Entry 9D0T (electron microscopy, 2.84 A resolution); this record covers chains A and G of the 12 polymer chains in the assembly.

== Chain A ==
Protein: Proteasome subunit alpha type-1
Organism: Saccharomyces cerevisiae
UniProt: P21243 (PSA1_YEAST); residues 1-252 here = UniProt positions 1-252
Sequence (252 residues; each row starts with the number of its first residue):
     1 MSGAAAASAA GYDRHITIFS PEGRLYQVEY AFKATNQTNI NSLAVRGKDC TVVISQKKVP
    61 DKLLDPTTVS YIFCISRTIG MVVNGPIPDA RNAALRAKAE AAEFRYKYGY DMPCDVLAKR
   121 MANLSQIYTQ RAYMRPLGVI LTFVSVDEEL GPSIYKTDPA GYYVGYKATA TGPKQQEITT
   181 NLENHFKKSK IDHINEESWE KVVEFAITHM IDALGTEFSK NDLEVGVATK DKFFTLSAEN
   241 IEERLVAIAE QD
Unresolved in the structure: 1-8

== Chain G ==
Protein: Probable proteasome subunit alpha type-7
Organism: Saccharomyces cerevisiae
UniProt: P21242 (PSA7_YEAST); residues 1-288 here = UniProt positions 1-288
Sequence (288 residues; numbered 1 to 288; the number before each row is that of its first residue):
     1 MTSIGTGYDL SNSVFSPDGR NFQVEYAVKA VENGTTSIGI KCNDGVVFAV EKLITSKLLV
    61 PQKNVKIQVV DRHIGCVYSG LIPDGRHLVN RGREEAASFK KLYKTPIPIP AFADRLGQYV
   121 QAHTLYNSVR PFGVSTIFGG VDKNGAHLYM LEPSGSYWGY KGAATGKGRQ SAKAELEKLV
   181 DHHPEGLSAR EAVKQAAKII YLAHEDNKEK DFELEISWCS LSETNGLHKF VKGDLLQEAI
   241 DFAQKEINGD DDEDEDDSDN VMSSDDENAP VATNANATTD QEGDIHLE
Unresolved in the structure: 1-3, 251-288
Swiss-Prot annotation at these positions:
  - modified residue: Thr-2 (N-acetylthreonine)

== How chain A and chain G interact ==
Residue-residue contacts - 54 pairs, chain A then chain G:
  Ala-9(A) / Ile-4(G)
  Ala-9(A) / Gly-5(G)
  His-15(A) / Gly-7(G)
  His-15(A) / Tyr-8(G)
  His-15(A) / Val-14(G)
  Gln-27(A) / Ser-13(G)
  Gln-27(A) / Val-14(G)
  Gln-27(A) / Phe-15(G)
  Tyr-30(A) / Phe-15(G)
  Tyr-30(A) / Ser-16(G)
  Tyr-30(A) / Pro-17(G)
  Tyr-30(A) / Gly-19(G)
  Ala-31(A) / Phe-15(G)  hydrophobic
  Lys-33(A) / Asp-18(G)
  Ala-34(A) / Phe-15(G)  hydrophobic
  Ala-34(A) / Gly-19(G)
  Gln-37(A) / Gly-19(G)
  Lys-62(A) / Lys-161(G)  hydrogen bond (backbone-side chain)
  Lys-62(A) / Asp-181(G)  salt bridge
  Leu-63(A) / Tyr-160(G)
  Leu-63(A) / Lys-161(G)  hydrogen bond (backbone-backbone)
  Leu-63(A) / Gly-162(G)
  Leu-63(A) / Leu-176(G)  hydrophobic
  Leu-63(A) / Glu-177(G)
  Leu-64(A) / Trp-158(G)  hydrophobic
  Leu-64(A) / Gly-159(G)
  Leu-64(A) / Tyr-160(G)  hydrophobic
  Leu-64(A) / Lys-161(G)
  Asp-65(A) / Lys-41(G)  salt bridge
  Asp-65(A) / Gly-159(G)  hydrogen bond (backbone-backbone)
  Thr-68(A) / Tyr-149(G)
  Thr-68(A) / Trp-158(G)
  Thr-68(A) / Gly-159(G)  hydrogen bond (side chain-backbone)
  Val-69(A) / Trp-158(G)  hydrophobic
  Tyr-71(A) / Trp-158(G)
  Ile-87(A) / Ser-156(G)
  Ile-87(A) / Trp-158(G)  hydrophobic
  Pro-88(A) / Gln-121(G)
  Pro-88(A) / Ser-154(G)
  Pro-88(A) / Gly-155(G)
  Pro-88(A) / Ser-156(G)
  Asp-89(A) / Gln-121(G)
  Arg-91(A) / Gln-118(G)
  Arg-91(A) / Tyr-157(G)  hydrogen bond (side chain-backbone)
  Arg-91(A) / Trp-158(G)
  Asn-92(A) / Gln-118(G)
  Asn-92(A) / Gln-121(G)
  Leu-95(A) / Gln-118(G)
  Arg-135(A) / Ser-13(G)
  Arg-135(A) / Phe-15(G)
  Arg-135(A) / Gln-121(G)
  Arg-135(A) / Thr-124(G)  hydrogen bond
  Arg-135(A) / Leu-125(G)
  Pro-136(A) / Phe-15(G)
Other interface residues (no listed pair), chain A (26 interface residues in all): Ser-70, Leu-137, Gly-138
Other interface residues (no listed pair), chain G (32 interface residues in all): Arg-20, Lys-173, Val-180

== Summary ==
26 residues of chain A and 32 residues of chain G are in contact, with 6 hydrogen bonds and 2 salt bridges.
Polar pairs include Lys-62(A)/Asp-181(G), Asp-65(A)/Lys-41(G) and Lys-62(A)/Lys-161(G).
Here chain A is Proteasome subunit alpha type-1 and chain G is Probable proteasome subunit alpha type-7, both
from Saccharomyces cerevisiae. Entry 9D0T (Proteasome core particle assembly intermediate Blm10:13S purified
from Saccharomyces cerevisiae) was determined by electron microscopy.
